8IOL - chains A and H of the 8 polymer chains in the assembly; structure by electron microscopy, 2.90 A resolution.

# Chain A (and H)
Name: Ribulose bisphosphate carboxylase large chain
Source organism: Synechococcus elongatus PCC 6301
Notes: EC 4.1.1.39; chain H of this document is another copy of the same molecule, construct and numbering; everything in this record applies to it too
UniProt: P00880 (RBL_SYNP6); residues 1-472 here = UniProt positions 1-472
Sequence (472 residues; row label = number of the first residue in the row):
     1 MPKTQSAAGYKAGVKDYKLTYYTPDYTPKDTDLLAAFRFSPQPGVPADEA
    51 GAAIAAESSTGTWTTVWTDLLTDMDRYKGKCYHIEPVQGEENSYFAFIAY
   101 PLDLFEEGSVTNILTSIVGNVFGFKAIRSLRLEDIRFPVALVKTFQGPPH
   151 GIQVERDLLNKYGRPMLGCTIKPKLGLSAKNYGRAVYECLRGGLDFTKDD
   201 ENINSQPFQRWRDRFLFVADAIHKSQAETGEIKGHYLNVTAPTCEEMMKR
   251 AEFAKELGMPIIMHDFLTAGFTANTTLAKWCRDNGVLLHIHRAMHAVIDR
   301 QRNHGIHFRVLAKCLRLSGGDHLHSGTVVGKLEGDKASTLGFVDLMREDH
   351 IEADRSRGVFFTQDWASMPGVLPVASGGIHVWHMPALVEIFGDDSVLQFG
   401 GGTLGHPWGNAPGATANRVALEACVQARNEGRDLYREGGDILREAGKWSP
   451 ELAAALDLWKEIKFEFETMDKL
Unresolved in the structure: 1-15, 68-71, 401-403, 464-472 (chain H: 1-15, 65-69, 407-409, 462-472)
Swiss-Prot annotation at these positions:
  - motif: E461 to E467 (Interacts with RbcX2)
  - active site (Proton acceptor): K172, H291
  - binding site (substrate): N120, T170, K174, R292, H324, S376
  - binding site (Mg(2+)): K198, D200, E201
  - site: K331 (Transition state stabilizer)
  - modified residue: K198 (N6-carboxylysine)
  - mutagenesis: E49 (E49A/C: Does not form the RbcL8-(RbcX2)8 complex), A53 (A53H: Wild-type formation of the RbcL8-(RbcX2)8 complex), W67 to L71 (Alters the RbcL-RbcS interface, RbcS cannot displace RbcX2 from assembly intermediate), E106 (E106Q: Protein aggregates, forms RbcL2-RbcX(2)2 homodimer intermediate poorly), A126 (A126Y: Reduced formation of the RbcL8-(RbcX2)8 complex), R212 (R212S: Forms stable homodimer in presence of RbcX2 but does not form RbcL8 form), E461 to L472 (Remains bound to GroEL), F464 (F464A: Remains bound to GroEL), F466 (F466A: Remains bound to GroEL)

# How chain A and chain H interact
Pairs across the interface (12; chain A residue first):
  D30(A) with D30(H)
  L102(A) with K143(H)
  D103(A) with S367(H)
  E107(A) with K143(H)
  V139(A) with A140(H), hydrophobic
  A140(A) with A140(H), hydrophobic; K143(H)
  K143(A) with E107(H), salt bridge; A140(H); T144(H)
  S367(A) with R76(H), hydrogen bond; D103(H)
Interface residues without a listed pair, chain H (12 interface residues in all): T31, L102, V139, A366

# Overview
Chain A and chain H form an interface of 8 and 12 residues respectively, with 1 hydrogen bond and 1 salt
bridge. Polar pairs include K143(A)-E107(H) and S367(A)-R76(H).
Both chains are Ribulose bisphosphate carboxylase large chain (Synechococcus elongatus PCC 6301). Entry 8IOL
(The complex of Rubisco large subunit (RbcL)) was determined by electron microscopy, deposited together with
8ILB, 8ILM, 8IO2 and 8IOJ.
